5GKH - chains A and D of the 4 polymer chains in the assembly; structure by X-ray diffraction, 2.90 A resolution.

Chain A:
Molecule: Endonuclease EndoMS
Source organism: Thermococcus kodakarensis KOD1
Notes: EC 3.1.-.-
UniProt: Q5JER9 (NUCS_THEKO); residue numbers follow UniProt; this construct covers 1-252
Chain sequence (252 residues; each row starts with the number of its first residue):
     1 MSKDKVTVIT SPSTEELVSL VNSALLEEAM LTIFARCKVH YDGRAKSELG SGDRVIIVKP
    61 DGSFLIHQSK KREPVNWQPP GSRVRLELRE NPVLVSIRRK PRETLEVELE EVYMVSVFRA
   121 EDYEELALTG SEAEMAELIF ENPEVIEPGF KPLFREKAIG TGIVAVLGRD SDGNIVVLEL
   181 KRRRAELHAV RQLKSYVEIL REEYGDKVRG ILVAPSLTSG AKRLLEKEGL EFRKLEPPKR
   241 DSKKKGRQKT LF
Not modelled in the structure: 1, 241-252
Differences from the reference sequence: engineered mutation Ala165 (Asp in Q5JER9)
Bound ions: Mg2+: Glu179, Gln192 (shared with 1 residue of chain C; DA6(D) of chain D)

Chain D:
Molecule: 15-nt DNA strand
Sequence (15 nucleotides; row label = number of the first residue in the row):
     1 ACGGCACTTG GCACG
Bound ions: Mg2+ site 1: DA6 (shared with Glu179(A), Gln192(A) of chain A; 1 residue of chain C)

Interface between chain A and chain D:
Pairs across the interface (46):
  Tyr41(A) - DT8(D)  stacking on the base
  Arg44(A) - DT8(D)  hydrogen bond to the base
  Arg44(A) - DT9(D)  salt bridge to the phosphate
  Arg44(A) - DG10(D)  salt bridge to the phosphate
  Ala45(A) - DT8(D)  sugar contact
  Lys71(A) - DG11(D)  phosphate contact
  Lys71(A) - DC12(D)  salt bridge to the phosphate
  Arg72(A) - DG10(D)  sugar contact
  Arg72(A) - DG11(D)  hydrogen bond to the phosphate
  Glu73(A) - DG10(D)  phosphate contact
  Glu73(A) - DG11(D)  hydrogen bond to the phosphate
  Val75(A) - DT8(D)  base contact
  Asn76(A) - DT8(D)  hydrogen bond to the base
  Trp77(A) - DT8(D)  stacking on the base
  Trp77(A) - DG10(D)  hydrogen bond to the phosphate
  Pro80(A) - DG11(D)  phosphate contact
  Lys100(A) - DC2(D)  salt bridge to the phosphate
  Glu103(A) - DT8(D)  base contact
  Ser131(A) - DC7(D)  phosphate contact
  Glu132(A) - DA6(D)  sugar contact
  Glu132(A) - DC7(D)  hydrogen bond to the phosphate
  Gly162(A) - DG4(D)  phosphate contact
  Gly162(A) - DC5(D)  phosphate contact
  Ile163(A) - DG4(D)  hydrogen bond to the phosphate
  Ile163(A) - DC5(D)  hydrogen bond to the phosphate
  Glu179(A) - DA6(D)  phosphate contact
  Lys181(A) - DA6(D)  salt bridge to the phosphate
  Arg182(A) - DC7(D)  phosphate contact
  Arg182(A) - DT8(D)  sugar contact
  Arg182(A) - DT9(D)  salt bridge to the phosphate
  Arg183(A) - DT9(D)  salt bridge to the phosphate
  Arg184(A) - DG3(D)  salt bridge to the phosphate
  Glu186(A) - DG4(D)  base contact
  Glu186(A) - DC5(D)  base contact
  Leu187(A) - DG4(D)  phosphate contact
  Leu187(A) - DC5(D)  phosphate contact
  His188(A) - DA6(D)  salt bridge to the phosphate
  Arg191(A) - DC5(D)  salt bridge to the phosphate
  Gln192(A) - DA6(D)  hydrogen bond to the phosphate
  Tyr196(A) - DC5(D)  hydrogen bond to the phosphate
  Thr218(A) - DG3(D)  phosphate contact
  Thr218(A) - DG4(D)  hydrogen bond to the phosphate
  Ser219(A) - DG3(D)  hydrogen bond to the phosphate
  Ser219(A) - DG4(D)  phosphate contact
  Gly220(A) - DG4(D)  hydrogen bond to the phosphate
  Arg223(A) - DG4(D)  salt bridge to the phosphate
Other interface residues (no listed pair), chain A (35 interface residues in all): Ser47, Leu128, Leu217, Ala221

In short:
35 residues of chain A and 11 residues of chain D are in contact, with 13 hydrogen bonds, 11 salt bridges and
2 aromatic stacking contacts. Polar pairs include Arg44(A)-DT8(D), Asn76(A)-DT8(D) and Arg72(A)-DG11(D). The
Mg2+ site 1 is built by Glu179(A), Gln192(A) and DA6(D).
Chain A is Endonuclease EndoMS (Thermococcus kodakarensis KOD1) and chain D is a 15-nt DNA strand; the
structure, Structure of EndoMS-dsDNA2 complex, was determined by X-ray diffraction together with 5GKE, 5GKF,
5GKG, 5GKI and 5GKJ from the same study.
